1QPX - chains A and B; structure by X-ray diffraction, 2.40 A resolution.

Chain A (and B):
Molecule: Papd chaperone
Source organism: Escherichia coli
Notes: chain B of this document is another copy of the same molecule, construct and numbering; everything in this record applies to it too
Reference sequence: P15319 (PAPD_ECOLI); residues 1-218 here correspond to UniProt positions 22-239 (UniProt number = residue number + 21)
Chain sequence (218 residues; row label = number of the first residue in the row):
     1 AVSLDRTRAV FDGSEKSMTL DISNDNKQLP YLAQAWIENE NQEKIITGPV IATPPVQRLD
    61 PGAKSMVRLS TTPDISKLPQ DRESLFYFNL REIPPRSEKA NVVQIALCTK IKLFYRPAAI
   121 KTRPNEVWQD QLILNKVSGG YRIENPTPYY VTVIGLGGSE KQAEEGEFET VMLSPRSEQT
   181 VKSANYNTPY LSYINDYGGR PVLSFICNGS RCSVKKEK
Unresolved in the structure: 96-104, 216-218 (chain B: 1-6, 96-102, 216-218)
Sequence notes: conflict Asp-60 (Glu81 in P15319), Val-103 (Leu124 in P15319); engineered mutation Cys-108 (Gln129 in P15319)
Cystine bridges: Cys-207/Cys-212
From the paper describing this entry:
  - self-association interface (contacts with another copy of this molecule): Phe-168
  - conformationally variable residues (side-chain flip): Phe-168
  - mutagenesis - Q108C: abolished binding to MBP/G175-314
  - mutagenesis - I105A, I105E, L107A, L107E, F168R: abolished binding to Papd chaperone (chain A)
  - mutagenesis - F168R: decreased binding to MBP/G175-314

How chain A and chain B interact:
Disulfides between the chains: Cys-108(A)/Cys-108(B)
Contacting residue pairs - 26 pairs, chain A then chain B:
  Thr-7(A) / Val-103(B)
  Pro-30(A) / Glu-167(B)
  Pro-30(A) / Phe-168(B)
  Tyr-31(A) / Phe-168(B)  hydrophobic
  Leu-32(A) / Phe-168(B)  hydrophobic
  Arg-58(A) / Glu-167(B)  salt bridge
  Arg-58(A) / Phe-168(B)
  Arg-91(A) / Cys-108(B)
  Arg-91(A) / Lys-110(B)
  Ile-93(A) / Phe-168(B)
  Pro-94(A) / Phe-168(B)
  Pro-95(A) / Glu-167(B)
  Pro-95(A) / Phe-168(B)  hydrophobic
  Ala-106(A) / Leu-107(B)
  Ala-106(A) / Cys-108(B)  hydrogen bond (backbone-backbone)
  Leu-107(A) / Ala-106(B)
  Leu-107(A) / Leu-107(B)  hydrophobic
  Leu-107(A) / Cys-108(B)
  Cys-108(A) / Gln-104(B)
  Cys-108(A) / Ile-105(B)
  Cys-108(A) / Ala-106(B)  hydrogen bond (backbone-backbone)
  Cys-108(A) / Cys-108(B)  disulfide
  Thr-109(A) / Gln-104(B)
  Lys-110(A) / Arg-91(B)
  Lys-110(A) / Gln-104(B)  hydrogen bond (backbone-backbone)
  Ile-111(A) / Val-103(B)  hydrophobic
Also at the interface, not in a pair above, chain A (17 interface residues in all): Gln-34, Lys-44
Also at the interface, not in a pair above, chain B (11 interface residues in all): Gln-42

Summary:
17 residues of chain A and 11 residues of chain B are in contact; the contacts include 1 disulfide bond, 3
hydrogen bonds and 1 salt bridge. Polar pairs include Arg-58(A)/Glu-167(B), Ala-106(A)/Cys-108(B) and
Lys-110(A)/Gln-104(B). The paper reports that I105A, I105E and L107A of chain A, among others, abolish binding
to Papd chaperone (chain A); conformational variability at Phe-168(A); 6 substitutions were tested in all.
Chain A and chain B are both Papd chaperone (Escherichia coli); the structure, Crystal structures of
self-capping papd chaperone homodimers, was determined by X-ray diffraction (same publication as 1QPP).
